PDB entry 3VLB | X-ray diffraction, 2.70 A resolution | chains A and B

[Chain A]
Protein: EDGP
Organism: Daucus carota
Reference sequence: Q05929 (Q05929_DAUCA); residues 1-413 here correspond to UniProt positions 21-433 (UniProt number = residue number + 20)
Chain sequence (413 residues; each row starts with the number of its first residue):
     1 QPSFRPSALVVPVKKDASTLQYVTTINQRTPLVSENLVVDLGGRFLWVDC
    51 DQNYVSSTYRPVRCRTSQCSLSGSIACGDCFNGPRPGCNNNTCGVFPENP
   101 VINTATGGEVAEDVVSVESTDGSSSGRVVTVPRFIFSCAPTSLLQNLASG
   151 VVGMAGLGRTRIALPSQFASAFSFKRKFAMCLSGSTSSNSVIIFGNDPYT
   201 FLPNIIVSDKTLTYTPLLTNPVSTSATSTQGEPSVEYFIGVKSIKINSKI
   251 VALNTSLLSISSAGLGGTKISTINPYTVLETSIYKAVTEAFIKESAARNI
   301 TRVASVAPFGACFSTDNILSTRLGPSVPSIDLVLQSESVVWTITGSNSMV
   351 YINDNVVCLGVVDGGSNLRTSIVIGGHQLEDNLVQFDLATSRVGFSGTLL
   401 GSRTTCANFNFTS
Disordered / not traced: 1-4, 84-86, 228, 413
Disulfides: Cys-50/Cys-138, Cys-64/Cys-77, Cys-69/Cys-93, Cys-80/Cys-88, Cys-181/Cys-406, Cys-312/Cys-358

[Chain B]
Protein: Xyloglucan-specific endo-beta-1,4-glucanase A
Organism: Aspergillus aculeatus
Notes: EC 3.2.1.151
Reference sequence: O94218 (XGEA_ASPAC); residues 7-224 here correspond to UniProt positions 21-238 (UniProt number = residue number + 14)
Chain sequence (222 residues; row label = number of the first residue in the row):
     3 GPLGSDFCGQWDTATAGDFTLYNDLWGESAGTGSQCTGVDSYSGDTIAWH
    53 TSWSWSGGSSSVKSYVNAALTFTPTQLNCISSIPTTWKWSYSGSSIVADV
   103 AYDTFLAETASGSSKYEIMVWLAALGGAGPISSTGSTIATPTIAGVNWKL
   153 YSGPNGDTTVYSFVADSTTESFSGDLNDFFTYLVDNEGVSDELYLTTLEA
   203 GTEPFTGSNAKLTVSEYSISIE
Disordered / not traced: 3-6
Construct notes: expression tag (3-6)
Disulfides: Cys-10/Cys-38
What the authors report for this chain:
  - catalytic residues: Glu-119, Glu-205 (proposed by the authors, not directly observed)
  - specificity-determining residues: Tyr-24
  - mutagenesis - W13A, W13A/W28A, W28A: abolished catalytic activity on xyloglucan
  - mutagenesis - Y24A: decreased catalytic activity

[How chain A and chain B interact]
Contacting residue pairs - 44 pairs, chain A then chain B:
  Ser-185(A) / Ser-31(B)
  Ser-188(A) / Ser-31(B)
  Leu-202(A) / Trp-13(B)  hydrophobic
  Pro-203(A) / Trp-13(B)
  Pro-203(A) / Asp-26(B)
  Asn-247(A) / Ser-135(B)  hydrogen bond (side chain-backbone)
  Arg-298(A) / Ser-135(B)  hydrogen bond (side chain-backbone)
  Arg-298(A) / Thr-136(B)  hydrogen bond (side chain-backbone)
  Arg-298(A) / Gly-137(B)
  Leu-319(A) / Gly-129(B)
  Ser-320(A) / Ser-61(B)  hydrogen bond (side chain-backbone)
  Ser-320(A) / Gly-129(B)  hydrogen bond (backbone-backbone)
  Ser-320(A) / Ala-130(B)
  Ser-320(A) / Gly-131(B)  hydrogen bond (backbone-backbone)
  Ser-320(A) / Phe-207(B)
  Thr-321(A) / Ser-62(B)
  Thr-321(A) / Gly-131(B)
  Thr-321(A) / Pro-132(B)
  Thr-321(A) / Phe-207(B)
  Arg-322(A) / Val-64(B)
  Arg-322(A) / Glu-119(B)  salt bridge
  Arg-322(A) / Met-121(B)  hydrogen bond
  Arg-322(A) / Glu-205(B)  salt bridge
  Leu-323(A) / Ile-133(B)  hydrophobic
  Leu-323(A) / Asn-157(B)
  Gly-324(A) / Ser-62(B)
  Pro-325(A) / Ser-62(B)
  Tyr-351(A) / Ser-61(B)
  Tyr-351(A) / Ser-62(B)
  Leu-400(A) / Trp-28(B)
  Gly-401(A) / Asn-157(B)  hydrogen bond (backbone-side chain)
  Arg-403(A) / Trp-28(B)
  Arg-403(A) / Tyr-67(B)
  Arg-403(A) / Asp-105(B)  salt bridge
  Arg-403(A) / Phe-107(B)
  Arg-403(A) / Glu-119(B)  salt bridge
  Arg-403(A) / Glu-201(B)  salt bridge
  Arg-403(A) / Glu-205(B)  salt bridge
  Thr-404(A) / Trp-28(B)
  Thr-405(A) / Trp-28(B)
  Thr-405(A) / Ser-31(B)
  Ala-407(A) / Ser-31(B)
  Asn-408(A) / Trp-13(B)
  Asn-408(A) / Trp-28(B)  hydrogen bond (side chain-backbone)
Other interface residues (no listed pair), chain A (23 interface residues in all): Asp-354, Ser-402
Other interface residues (no listed pair), chain B (28 interface residues in all): Gln-12, Gly-29, Val-99, Pro-156
Interface features reported in the paper:
  - pairs named by the authors: Leu-202(A)/Trp-13(B) (hydrophobic contact), Pro-203(A)/Trp-13(B) (hydrophobic contact), Arg-403(A)/Trp-28(B) (hydrophobic contact)
  - interface residues, chain A: Arg-322(A), Arg-403(A)
  - interface residues, chain B: Glu-119(B), Glu-205(B)

[Summary]
The interface between chain A and chain B involves 23 residues on one side and 28 on the other; the contacts
include 9 hydrogen bonds and 6 salt bridges. Polar pairs include Arg-322(A)/Glu-119(B), Arg-322(A)/Glu-205(B)
and Arg-403(A)/Asp-105(B). The authors report hydrophobic contacts between Leu-202(A) and Trp-13(B),
Pro-203(A) and Trp-13(B) and Arg-403(A) and Trp-28(B). The paper reports catalytic residues Glu-119(B) and
Glu-205(B); W13A, W13A/W28A and W28A of chain B abolish catalytic activity on xyloglucan.
Chain A is EDGP (Daucus carota) and chain B is Xyloglucan-specific endo-beta-1,4-glucanase A (Aspergillus
aculeatus); the structure, Crystal structure of xeg-edgp, was determined by X-ray diffraction together with
3VL8, 3VL9 and 3VLA from the same study.
